Entry 8UOQ (electron microscopy, 3.80 A resolution); this record covers chains O and N of the 30 polymer chains in the assembly.

# Chain O
Protein: TATA-box-binding protein
Organism: Saccharomyces cerevisiae
UniProtKB: P13393 (TBP_YEAST); numbering as in UniProt (aligned over 1-240)
Chain sequence (240 residues; numbered 1 to 240; the number before each row is that of its first residue):
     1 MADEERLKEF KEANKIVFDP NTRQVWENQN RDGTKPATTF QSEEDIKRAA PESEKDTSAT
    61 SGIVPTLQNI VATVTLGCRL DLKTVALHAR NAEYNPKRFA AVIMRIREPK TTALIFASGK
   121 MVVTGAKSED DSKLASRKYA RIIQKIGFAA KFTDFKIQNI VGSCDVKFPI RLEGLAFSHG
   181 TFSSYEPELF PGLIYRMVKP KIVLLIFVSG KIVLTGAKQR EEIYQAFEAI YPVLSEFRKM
Unresolved in the structure: 1-59

# Chain N
Molecule: non-template strand
Sequence (64 nucleotides; each row starts with the number of its first residue; numbers below 1 keep their minus sign (DG-7 is residue -7)):
    -7 GGTGAAAACA TATAAAAAGG GCTCTACATT CATTTTTTCA TCGATGAGTA CTTTACTTGT
    53 TATC
Unresolved in the structure: 56

# Chain O / chain N interface
Residue-residue contacts (21):
  Phe116(O) - DA9(N)  sugar contact
  Phe116(O) - DA10(N)  sugar contact
  Phe116(O) - DG11(N)  sugar contact
  Ser118(O) - DA10(N)  phosphate contact
  Ser118(O) - DG11(N)  hydrogen bond to the phosphate
  Lys120(O) - DA10(N)  sugar contact
  Gln158(O) - DA8(N)  sugar contact
  Asn159(O) - DA6(N)  hydrogen bond to the base
  Asn159(O) - DA7(N)  hydrogen bond to the base
  Val161(O) - DA6(N)  base contact
  Leu189(O) - DA4(N)  sugar contact
  Phe190(O) - DT3(N)  base contact
  Phe190(O) - DA4(N)  base contact
  Ile194(O) - DA4(N)  phosphate contact
  Ile194(O) - DT5(N)  phosphate contact
  Arg196(O) - DT5(N)  hydrogen bond to the phosphate
  Arg196(O) - DA6(N)  salt bridge to the phosphate
  Lys201(O) - DA7(N)  sugar contact
  Val203(O) - DA6(N)  sugar contact
  Leu205(O) - DT5(N)  base contact
  Thr215(O) - DA6(N)  hydrogen bond to the base
Other interface residues (no listed pair), chain O (20 interface residues in all): Val71, Thr73, Phe99, Ala100, Val122, Gly216
Other interface residues (no listed pair), chain N (10 interface residues in all): DG12

# Summary
20 residues of chain O face 10 of chain N across their interface; the contacts include 5 hydrogen bonds and 1
salt bridge. Polar pairs include Asn159(O)-DA6(N), Asn159(O)-DA7(N) and Thr215(O)-DA6(N).
Chain O is TATA-box-binding protein (Saccharomyces cerevisiae) and chain N is non-template strand; the
structure, Composite map of PIC_delta_TFIIK form2, was determined by electron microscopy (same publication as
8UOT).
